7KSL - chains B and A of the 5 polymer chains in the assembly; structure by electron microscopy, 3.50 A resolution.

[Chain B (and A)]
Protein: Lon protease homolog, mitochondrial
From: Homo sapiens
Notes: EC 3.4.21.53; chain A of this document is another copy of the same molecule, construct and numbering; everything in this record applies to it too
UniProt: P36776 (LONM_HUMAN); residues 421-947 here = UniProt positions 421-947
Amino-acid sequence (527 residues; numbered 421 to 947; the number before each row is that of its first residue):
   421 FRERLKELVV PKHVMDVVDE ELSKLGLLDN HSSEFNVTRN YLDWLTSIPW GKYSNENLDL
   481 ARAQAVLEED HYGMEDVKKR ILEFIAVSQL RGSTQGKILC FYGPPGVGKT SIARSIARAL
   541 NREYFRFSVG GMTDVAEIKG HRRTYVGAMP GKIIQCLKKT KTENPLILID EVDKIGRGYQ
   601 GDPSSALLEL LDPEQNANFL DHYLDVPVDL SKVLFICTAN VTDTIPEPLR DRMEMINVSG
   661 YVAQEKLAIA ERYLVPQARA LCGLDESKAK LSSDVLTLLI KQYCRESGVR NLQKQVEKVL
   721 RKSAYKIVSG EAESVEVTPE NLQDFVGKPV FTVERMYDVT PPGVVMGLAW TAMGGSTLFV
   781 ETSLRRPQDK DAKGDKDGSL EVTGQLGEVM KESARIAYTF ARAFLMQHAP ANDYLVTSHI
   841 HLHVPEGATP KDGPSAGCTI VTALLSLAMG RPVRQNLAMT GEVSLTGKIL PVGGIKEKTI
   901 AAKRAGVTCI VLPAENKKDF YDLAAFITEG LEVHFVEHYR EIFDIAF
Disordered / not traced: 596-602
Swiss-Prot annotation at these positions:
  - active site: Ser855, Lys898
  - binding site (ATP): Gly523 to Thr530
Residues lining bound ligands: ADP (adenosine-5'-diphosphate): Asp490, His491, Tyr492, Met494, Pro524, Pro525, Gly526, Val527, Gly528, Lys529, Thr530, Ser531, Tyr661, Ile669, Tyr673, Leu674, Gln677, Val709, Arg710, Gln713
From the paper describing this entry:
  - mutagenesis - Y565A: decreased catalytic activity on FITC-casein
  - mutagenesis - V809A, P854A, E882A: decreased catalytic activity
  - mutagenesis - E591A: abolished catalytic activity

[Chain B / chain A interface]
Contacting residue pairs (56):
  Ser453(B) - His451(A)
  Glu454(B) - His451(A)
  Leu480(B) - Tyr725(A)  hydrophobic
  Leu480(B) - Val728(A)  hydrophobic
  Leu480(B) - Ser729(A)
  Arg500(B) - Arg721(A)
  Ala506(B) - Ala724(A)
  Ala506(B) - Tyr725(A)  hydrophobic
  Ala506(B) - Val728(A)
  Val507(B) - Cys682(A)  hydrophobic
  Val507(B) - Ala724(A)  hydrophobic
  Gln509(B) - Val728(A)
  Leu510(B) - Cys682(A)
  Leu510(B) - Leu684(A)  hydrophobic
  Leu510(B) - Ala724(A)  hydrophobic
  Leu510(B) - Val728(A)  hydrophobic
  Arg511(B) - Leu681(A)
  Arg511(B) - Gly683(A)
  Arg562(B) - Ala568(A)  hydrogen bond (side chain-backbone)
  Arg562(B) - Met569(A)
  Thr564(B) - Val566(A)
  Ser605(B) - Gly551(A)  hydrogen bond (side chain-backbone)
  Glu614(B) - Arg546(A)
  Glu654(B) - Arg721(A)  salt bridge
  Asp795(B) - Arg786(A)  hydrogen bond (backbone-side chain)
  Asp797(B) - Arg786(A)  salt bridge
  Glu808(B) - Gln805(A)
  Val809(B) - Gln805(A)
  Glu812(B) - Thr803(A)
  Glu812(B) - Gly804(A)  hydrogen bond (side chain-backbone)
  Glu812(B) - Gln805(A)
  Arg815(B) - Arg785(A)
  Arg815(B) - Glu801(A)  salt bridge
  Ile816(B) - His843(A)
  Tyr818(B) - Arg785(A)
  Thr819(B) - Ser783(A)
  Thr819(B) - Arg785(A)  hydrogen bond
  Thr819(B) - His841(A)
  Ala823(B) - Leu784(A)
  Met826(B) - Arg785(A)
  Met826(B) - Arg786(A)
  Met826(B) - Pro787(A)
  Val836(B) - Pro787(A)
  Ser884(B) - Tyr757(A)
  Ser884(B) - Glu781(A)  hydrogen bond
  Leu885(B) - Glu781(A)
  Leu885(B) - Thr782(A)
  Leu885(B) - Ser783(A)
  Leu885(B) - His841(A)
  Thr886(B) - Tyr757(A)  hydrogen bond
  Thr886(B) - Val764(A)
  Thr886(B) - Glu781(A)
  Lys888(B) - Met756(A)
  Lys888(B) - Tyr757(A)
  Lys918(B) - Pro749(A)
  Tyr921(B) - Lys748(A)
Also at the interface, not in a pair above, chain B (41 interface residues in all): Ser452, Leu502, Glu503, Lys517, Gln615, Asp651, Lys796, Arg822, Leu890
Also at the interface, not in a pair above, chain A (35 interface residues in all): Arg710, Pro761

[Summary]
Chain B and chain A form an interface of 41 and 35 residues respectively, with 7 hydrogen bonds and 3 salt
bridges. Polar contacts include Glu654(B)-Arg721(A), Asp797(B)-Arg786(A) and Arg815(B)-Glu801(A). Chain B
binds ADP. The paper reports that V809A, P854A and E882A of chain B reduce catalytic activity; Y565A of chain
B reduces catalytic activity on FITC-casein.
Chain B and chain A are both Lon protease homolog, mitochondrial (Homo sapiens); the structure, Substrate-free
human mitochondrial LONP1, was determined by electron microscopy, deposited together with 7KRZ and 7KSM.
